5YOK - chains A and B; structure by X-ray diffraction, 0.85 A resolution.

# Chain A (and B)
Name: HIV-1 protease
Organism: Human immunodeficiency virus 1
Notes: chain B of this document is another copy of the same molecule, construct and numbering; everything in this record applies to it too
Sequence (100 residues; each row starts with the number of its first residue; numbering starts at 0):
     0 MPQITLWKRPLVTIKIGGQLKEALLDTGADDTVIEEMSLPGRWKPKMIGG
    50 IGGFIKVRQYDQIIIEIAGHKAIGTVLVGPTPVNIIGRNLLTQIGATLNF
Unresolved in the structure: 0
Small-molecule neighbours: kni-1657 (8Z0; (4R)-N-[(2,6-dimethylphenyl)methyl]-3-[(2S,3S)-3-[[(2S)-2-[(7-methoxy-1-benzofuran-2-yl)carbonylamino]-2-[(3R)-oxolan-3 -yl]ethanoyl]amino]-2-oxidanyl-4-phenyl-butanoyl]-5,5-dimethyl-1,3-thiazolidine-4-carboxamide): R8, L23, D25, G27, A28, D29, D30, T31, V32, I47, G48, G49, I50, F53, L76, P81, V82, I84

# Chain A / chain B interface
Contacting residue pairs (104):
  P1(A) with L97(B); N98(B); F99(B), hydrogen bond (backbone-backbone)
  Q2(A) with T96(B); L97(B); N98(B), hydrogen bond
  I3(A) with T96(B); L97(B), hydrogen bond (backbone-backbone); F99(B), hydrophobic
  L5(A) with T26(B); R87(B), hydrogen bond (backbone-side chain); L90(B), hydrophobic; T91(B); A95(B)
  W6(A) with R87(B), hydrogen bond (backbone-side chain); T91(B)
  K7(A) with R87(B)
  R8(A) with D29(B), salt bridge; R87(B)
  P9(A) with T26(B); R87(B)
  L23(A) with G27(B)
  L24(A) with T26(B), hydrogen bond (backbone-side chain); L97(B), hydrophobic; F99(B), hydrophobic
  D25(A) with D25(B); T26(B); G27(B), hydrogen bond (side chain-backbone)
  T26(A) with L5(B); P9(B); L24(B), hydrogen bond (side chain-backbone); D25(B); T26(B), hydrogen bond (side chain-backbone); L97(B)
  G27(A) with L23(B); D25(B), hydrogen bond (backbone-side chain)
  D29(A) with R8(B), salt bridge
  I47(A) with I50(B)
  G48(A) with I50(B)
  G49(A) with I50(B); P81(B)
  I50(A) with I47(B); G48(B); G49(B); I50(B), hydrogen bond (backbone-backbone); G51(B), hydrogen bond (backbone-backbone); G52(B); I54(B); T80(B); P81(B)
  G51(A) with I50(B), hydrogen bond (backbone-backbone); G51(B); G52(B); F53(B); I54(B)
  G52(A) with I50(B); G51(B)
  I54(A) with I50(B); G51(B)
  A67(A) with F99(B), hydrophobic
  H69(A) with F99(B)
  T80(A) with I50(B)
  P81(A) with G49(B)
  R87(A) with L5(B), hydrogen bond (side chain-backbone); W6(B), hydrogen bond (side chain-backbone); K7(B); R8(B); P9(B)
  L90(A) with L5(B), hydrophobic
  T91(A) with L5(B); W6(B)
  Q92(A) with W6(B)
  I93(A) with F99(B)
  G94(A) with N98(B); F99(B)
  A95(A) with L5(B); N98(B); F99(B), hydrophobic
  T96(A) with Q2(B), hydrogen bond; I3(B); T4(B); T96(B); L97(B); N98(B), hydrogen bond (backbone-backbone)
  L97(A) with P1(B); Q2(B); I3(B), hydrogen bond (backbone-backbone); L24(B), hydrophobic; T26(B); T96(B); L97(B), hydrophobic
  N98(A) with P1(B); Q2(B); G94(B); A95(B); T96(B), hydrogen bond (backbone-backbone); N98(B), hydrogen bond
  F99(A) with P1(B), hydrogen bond (backbone-backbone); I3(B), hydrophobic; L24(B), hydrophobic; H69(B); I93(B); G94(B); A95(B), hydrophobic
Interface residues without a listed pair, chain A (40 interface residues in all): T4, V32, F53, I84
Interface residues without a listed pair, chain B (40 interface residues in all): V32, A67, P79, I84

# In short
Chain A and chain B each contribute 40 residues to their interface; the contacts include 21 hydrogen bonds and
2 salt bridges. Polar pairs include R8(A)-D29(B), Q2(A)-N98(B) and L5(A)-R87(B). Chain A binds kni-1657.
Both chains are HIV-1 protease (Human immunodeficiency virus 1). Entry 5YOK (Structure of HIV-1 Protease in
Complex with Inhibitor KNI-1657) was determined by X-ray diffraction (same publication as 5YOJ).
